Entry 6JN3 (X-ray diffraction, 2.22 A resolution); this record covers chain A.

Chain A:
Name: Serine Beta-Lactamase KPC-2
Source organism: Klebsiella pneumoniae
Notes: EC 3.5.2.6
UniProt: Q93LQ9 (Q93LQ9_KLEPN); the author numbering skips numbers that UniProt does not, so the offset changes along the chain: 26-57 = UniProt 26-57; 59-252 = UniProt 58-251; 254-291 = UniProt 252-289
Amino-acid sequence (265 residues; numbered 25 to 291; 2 numbers in that range are skipped by the numbering (no residue carries them; nothing is unmodelled there); the number before each row is that of its first residue):
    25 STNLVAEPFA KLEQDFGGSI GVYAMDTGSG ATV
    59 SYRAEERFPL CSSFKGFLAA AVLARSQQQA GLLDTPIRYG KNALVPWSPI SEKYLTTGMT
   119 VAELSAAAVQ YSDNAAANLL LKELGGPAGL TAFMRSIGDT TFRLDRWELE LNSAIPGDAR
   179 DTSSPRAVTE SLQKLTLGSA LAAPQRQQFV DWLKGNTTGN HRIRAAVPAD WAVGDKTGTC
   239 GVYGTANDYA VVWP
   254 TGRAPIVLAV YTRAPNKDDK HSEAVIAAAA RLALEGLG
Construct notes: expression tag (25)
Cystine bridges: Cys-69/Cys-238
Small-molecule neighbours: BX6 ([(1R)-1-[[(2S)-2-methyl-3-sulfanyl-propanoyl]amino]-2-phenyl-ethyl]boronic acid): Cys-69, Ser-70, Lys-73, Trp-105, Ser-130, Asn-132, Glu-166, Leu-167, Leu-169, Asn-170, Gly-236, Thr-237, Cys-238, Gly-239

Summary:
Bound to chain A: compound BX6.
Chain A is Serine Beta-Lactamase KPC-2 (Klebsiella pneumoniae); the structure, Serine Beta-Lactamase KPC-2 in
Complex with Dual MBL/SBL Inhibitor MS05, was determined by X-ray diffraction together with 6J8Q, 6J8R, 6JN4,
6JN5 and 6JN6 from the same study.
